5Y0G - chain A; structure by X-ray diffraction, 1.54 A resolution.

== Chain A ==
Name: Fatty acid-binding protein, adipocyte
Source organism: Homo sapiens
UniProtKB: P15090 (FABP4_HUMAN); residues 0-131 here correspond to UniProt positions 1-132 (UniProt number = residue number + 1)
Chain sequence (152 residues; row label = number of the first residue in the row; numbers below 1 keep their minus sign (Met-20 is residue -20)):
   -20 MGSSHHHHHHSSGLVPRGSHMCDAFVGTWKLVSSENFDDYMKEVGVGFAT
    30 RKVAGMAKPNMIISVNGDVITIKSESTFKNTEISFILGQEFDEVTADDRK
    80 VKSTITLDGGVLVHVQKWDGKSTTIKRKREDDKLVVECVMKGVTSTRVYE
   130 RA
Not modelled in the structure: -20 to -5
Differences from the reference sequence: expression tag (-20 to -1)
Ligand contacts: 4-Fluoro-3- (8JL; 4-fluoranyl-3-[(4-methoxynaphthalen-1-yl)sulfonylamino]benzoic acid): Phe16, Tyr19, Met20, Val25, Ala33, Ala36, Phe57, Glu72, Thr74, Ala75, Asp76, Arg78, Gln95, Ile104, Val115, Cys117, Arg126, Tyr128

== Overview ==
Bound to chain A: 4-Fluoro-3-.
Chain A is Fatty acid-binding protein, adipocyte (Homo sapiens); the structure, Crystal structure of human
FABP4 complexed with ligand 4-Fluoro-3-((4-methoxynaphthalene)-1-sulfonamido) benzoic acid, was determined by
X-ray diffraction, deposited together with 5Y0F, 5Y0X, 5Y12 and 5Y13.
